3AWG - chain A; structure by X-ray diffraction, 2.39 A resolution.

== Chain A ==
Protein: Voltage-sensor containing phosphatase
Source organism: Ciona intestinalis
Notes: EC 3.1.3.-; fragment: Pten-like region, residues 248-576
UniProtKB: Q4W8A1 (Q4W8A1_CIOIN); residues 248-576 here = UniProt positions 248-576
Amino-acid sequence (334 residues; row label = number of the first residue in the row):
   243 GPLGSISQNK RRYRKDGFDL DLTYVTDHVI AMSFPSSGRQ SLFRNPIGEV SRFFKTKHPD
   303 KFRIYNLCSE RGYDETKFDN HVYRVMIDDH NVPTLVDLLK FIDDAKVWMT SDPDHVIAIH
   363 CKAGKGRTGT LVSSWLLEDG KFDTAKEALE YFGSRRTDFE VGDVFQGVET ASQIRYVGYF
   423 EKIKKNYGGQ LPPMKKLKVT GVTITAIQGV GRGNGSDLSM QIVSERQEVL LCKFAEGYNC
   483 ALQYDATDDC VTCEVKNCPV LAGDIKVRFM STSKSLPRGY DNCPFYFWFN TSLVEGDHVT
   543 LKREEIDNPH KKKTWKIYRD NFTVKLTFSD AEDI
Disordered / not traced: 243-253, 280-286, 400-404, 572-576
Cystine bridges: C310-C363
Sequence notes: expression tag (243-247); engineered mutation A365 (Gly in Q4W8A1)
What the authors report for this chain:
  - catalytic residues: C363 (citing earlier work)
  - specificity-determining residues: E411
  - mutagenesis - E411A, E411Q, E411T: increased catalytic activity on PtdIns(3,5)P2
  - mutagenesis - E411A, E411Q, E411T: unchanged catalytic activity on PtdIns(3,4,5)P3
  - mutagenesis - E411T: unchanged binding to PtdIns(3,4,5)P3
  - mutagenesis - E411A, E411Q, E411T: decreased catalytic activity

== Overview ==
The paper reports the catalytic residue C363; E411A, E411Q and E411T increase catalytic activity on
PtdIns(3,5)P2.
Chain A is Voltage-sensor containing phosphatase (Ciona intestinalis); the structure, Crystal structure of
Pten-like domain of Ci-VSP G356A mutant (248-576), was determined by X-ray diffraction together with 3AWE and
3AWF from the same study.
